Entry 6X6C (electron microscopy, 2.90 A resolution); this record covers chains E and F of the 4 polymer chains in the assembly.

Chain E (and F):
Name: NACHT, LRR and PYD domains-containing protein 1
From: Homo sapiens
Notes: chain F of this document is another copy of the same molecule, construct and numbering; everything in this record applies to it too
Reference sequence: Q9C000 (NLRP1_HUMAN); residue numbers follow UniProt; this construct covers 1-1473
Amino-acid sequence (1473 residues; row label = number of the first residue in the row):
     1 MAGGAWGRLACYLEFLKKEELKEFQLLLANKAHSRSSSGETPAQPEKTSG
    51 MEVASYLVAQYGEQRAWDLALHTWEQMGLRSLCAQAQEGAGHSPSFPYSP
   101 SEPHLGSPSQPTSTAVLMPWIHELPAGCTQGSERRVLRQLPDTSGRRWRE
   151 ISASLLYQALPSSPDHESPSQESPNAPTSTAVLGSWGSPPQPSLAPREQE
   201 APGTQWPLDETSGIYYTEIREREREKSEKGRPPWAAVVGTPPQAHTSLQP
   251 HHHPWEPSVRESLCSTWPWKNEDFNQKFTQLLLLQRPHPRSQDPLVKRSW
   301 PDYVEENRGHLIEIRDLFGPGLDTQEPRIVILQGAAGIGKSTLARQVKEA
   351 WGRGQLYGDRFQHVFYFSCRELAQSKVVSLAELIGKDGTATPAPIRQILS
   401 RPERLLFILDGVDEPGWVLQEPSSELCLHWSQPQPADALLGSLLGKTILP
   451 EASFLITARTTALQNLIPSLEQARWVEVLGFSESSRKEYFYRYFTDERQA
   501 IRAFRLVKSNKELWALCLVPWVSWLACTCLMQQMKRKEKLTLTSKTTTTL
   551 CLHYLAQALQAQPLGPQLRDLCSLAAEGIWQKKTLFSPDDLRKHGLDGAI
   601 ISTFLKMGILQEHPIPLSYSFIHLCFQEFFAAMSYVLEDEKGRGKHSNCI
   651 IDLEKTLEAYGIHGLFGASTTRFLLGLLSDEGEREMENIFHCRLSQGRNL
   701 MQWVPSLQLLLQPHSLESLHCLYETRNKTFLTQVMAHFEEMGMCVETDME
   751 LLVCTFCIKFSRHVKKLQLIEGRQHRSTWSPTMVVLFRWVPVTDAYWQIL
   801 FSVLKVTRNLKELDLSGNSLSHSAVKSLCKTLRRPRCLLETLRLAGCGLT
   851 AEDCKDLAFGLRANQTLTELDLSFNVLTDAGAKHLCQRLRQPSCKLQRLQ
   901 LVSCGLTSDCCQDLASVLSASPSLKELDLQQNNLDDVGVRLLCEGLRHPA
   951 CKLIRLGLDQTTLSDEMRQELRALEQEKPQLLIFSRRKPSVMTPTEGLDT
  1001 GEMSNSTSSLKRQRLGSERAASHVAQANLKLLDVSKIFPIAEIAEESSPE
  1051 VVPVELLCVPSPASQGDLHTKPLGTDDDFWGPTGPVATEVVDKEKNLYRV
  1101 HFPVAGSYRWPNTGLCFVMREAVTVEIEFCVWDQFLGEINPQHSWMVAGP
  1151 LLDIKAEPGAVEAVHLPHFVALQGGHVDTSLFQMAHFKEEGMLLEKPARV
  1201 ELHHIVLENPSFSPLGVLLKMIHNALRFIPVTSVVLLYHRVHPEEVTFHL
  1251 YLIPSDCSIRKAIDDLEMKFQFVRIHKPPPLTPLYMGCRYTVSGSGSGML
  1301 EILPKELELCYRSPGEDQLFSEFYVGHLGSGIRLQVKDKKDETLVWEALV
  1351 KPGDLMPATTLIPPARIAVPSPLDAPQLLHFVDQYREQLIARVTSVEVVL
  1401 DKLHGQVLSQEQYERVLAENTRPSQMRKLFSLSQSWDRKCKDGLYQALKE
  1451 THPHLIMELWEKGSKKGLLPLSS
Disordered / not traced: 1-1078, 1213-1473 (chain F: 1-1212, 1351-1473)
Curated features (UniProtKB/Swiss-Prot):
  - motif: Pro111 to Leu117 (ZAKalpha motif 1), Pro177 to Leu183 (ZAKalpha motif 2)
  - binding site (ATP): Gly334 to Ser341
  - site: Gln130, Gly131 (Microbial infection: Cleavage), Gln333, Gly334 (Microbial infection: Cleavage), Phe1212, Ser1213 (Cleavage)
  - modified residue: Ser93 (Phosphoserine), Ser99 (Phosphoserine), Ser101 (Phosphoserine), Ser107 (Phosphoserine), Thr112 (Phosphothreonine), Ser113 (Phosphoserine), Thr114 (Phosphothreonine), Thr129 (Phosphothreonine), Ser132 (Phosphoserine), Ser163 (Phosphoserine), Ser168 (Phosphoserine), Ser170 (Phosphoserine), Ser173 (Phosphoserine), Thr178 (Phosphothreonine), Ser179 (Phosphoserine), Thr180 (Phosphothreonine)
What the authors report for this chain:
  - disease-associated variants - P1214R: increased signaling
  - mutagenesis - S1213A: abolished binding to Dipeptidyl peptidase 9

How chain E and chain F interact:
Residue-residue contacts (67; chain E residue first):
  Lys1093(E) - Lys1261(F)
  Asn1096(E) - Lys1261(F)
  Tyr1098(E) - Lys1261(F)  hydrogen bond
  Asn1112(E) - Cys1257(F)  hydrogen bond
  Thr1113(E) - Cys1257(F)
  Phe1129(E) - Cys1257(F)  hydrophobic
  Phe1129(E) - Ser1258(F)
  Val1131(E) - Pro1314(F)  hydrophobic
  Trp1132(E) - Val1217(F)
  Trp1132(E) - Leu1218(F)  hydrophobic
  Trp1132(E) - Tyr1311(F)
  Asp1133(E) - Ser1313(F)
  His1143(E) - Met1221(F)
  Ser1144(E) - Lys1220(F)
  Ser1144(E) - Met1221(F)
  Trp1145(E) - Leu1218(F)  hydrophobic
  Trp1145(E) - Leu1219(F)
  Trp1145(E) - Lys1220(F)
  Met1146(E) - Leu1218(F)
  Met1146(E) - Leu1219(F)  hydrogen bond (backbone-backbone)
  Met1146(E) - Met1221(F)  hydrophobic
  Met1146(E) - Met1286(F)  hydrophobic
  Met1146(E) - Tyr1311(F)  hydrophobic
  Val1147(E) - Tyr1311(F)  hydrophobic
  Ala1148(E) - Val1217(F)
  Ala1148(E) - Leu1218(F)
  Gly1149(E) - Val1217(F)
  Gly1149(E) - Asp1256(F)
  Pro1150(E) - Asp1256(F)
  Pro1150(E) - Ser1258(F)
  Leu1151(E) - Leu1215(F)
  Leu1151(E) - Gly1216(F)
  Leu1152(E) - Leu1215(F)  hydrogen bond (backbone-backbone)
  Asp1153(E) - Ser1213(F)
  Asp1153(E) - Pro1214(F)
  Leu1166(E) - Gly1216(F)
  His1168(E) - Leu1219(F)
  Phe1169(E) - Val1231(F)  hydrophobic
  Phe1169(E) - Thr1232(F)
  Phe1169(E) - Pro1254(F)  hydrophobic
  Phe1169(E) - Ser1255(F)
  Val1170(E) - Pro1230(F)
  Val1170(E) - Thr1232(F)  hydrogen bond (backbone-side chain)
  Val1170(E) - Pro1283(F)  hydrophobic
  Ala1171(E) - Ile1229(F)  hydrophobic
  Gln1173(E) - Pro1283(F)
  His1176(E) - Arg1227(F)
  Val1177(E) - Ile1229(F)  hydrophobic
  Leu1181(E) - Lys1220(F)
  Leu1181(E) - Ile1222(F)  hydrophobic
  Phe1182(E) - Leu1219(F)  hydrophobic
  Gln1183(E) - Leu1218(F)
  Gln1183(E) - Lys1220(F)
  Met1184(E) - Leu1215(F)  hydrophobic
  Met1184(E) - Gly1216(F)
  Ala1185(E) - Leu1215(F)
  Ala1185(E) - Gly1216(F)  hydrogen bond (backbone-backbone)
  Ala1185(E) - Leu1218(F)  hydrophobic
  His1186(E) - Ser1213(F)  hydrogen bond
  His1186(E) - Pro1214(F)
  His1186(E) - Leu1215(F)
  Phe1187(E) - Ser1213(F)  hydrogen bond (backbone-side chain)
  Phe1187(E) - Pro1214(F)  hydrogen bond (backbone-backbone)
  Lys1188(E) - Ser1213(F)
  Ile1205(E) - Val1217(F)  hydrophobic
  Phe1212(E) - Ser1213(F)
  Phe1212(E) - Leu1215(F)
Also at the interface, not in a pair above, chain E (44 interface residues in all): Cys1130, Phe1135, Pro1167, Met1192, Leu1194, His1203
Also at the interface, not in a pair above, chain F (27 interface residues in all): Asp1264

In short:
Chain E and chain F form an interface of 44 and 27 residues respectively; the contacts include 9 hydrogen
bonds. Among the polar pairs are Tyr1098(E)-Lys1261(F), Asn1112(E)-Cys1257(F) and Val1170(E)-Thr1232(F). From
UniProt: 8 ATP-binding residues on chain E. From the paper: P1214R of chain E increases signaling; S1213A of
chain E abolishes binding to Dipeptidyl peptidase 9.
Chain E and chain F are both NACHT, LRR and PYD domains-containing protein 1 (Homo sapiens); the structure,
Cryo-EM structure of NLRP1-DPP9-VbP complex, was determined by electron microscopy (same publication as 6X6A).
